PDB entry 4OY3 | X-ray diffraction, 1.20 A resolution | chain A

[Chain A]
Molecule: Aminodeoxyfutalosine nucleosidase
Organism: Helicobacter pylori
Notes: EC 3.2.2.30, 3.2.2.9
UniProt: Q9ZMY2 (MQMTN_HELPJ); residue numbers follow UniProt; this construct covers 2-230
Chain sequence (231 residues; numbered 0 to 230; the number before each row is that of its first residue; numbering starts at 0):
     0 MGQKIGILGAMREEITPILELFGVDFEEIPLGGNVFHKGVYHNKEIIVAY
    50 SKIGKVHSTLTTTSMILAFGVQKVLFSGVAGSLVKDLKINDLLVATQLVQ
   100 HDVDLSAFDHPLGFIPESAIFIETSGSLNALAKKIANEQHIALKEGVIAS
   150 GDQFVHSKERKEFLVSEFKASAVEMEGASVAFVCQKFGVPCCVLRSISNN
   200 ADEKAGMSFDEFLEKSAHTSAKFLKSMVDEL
Not modelled in the structure: 0
Construct notes: initiating methionine (0); expression tag (1); engineered mutation Asn198 (Asp in Q9ZMY2)
Small-molecule neighbours: S-adenosylhomocysteine (SAH): Ala9, Met10, Ile52, Val78, Ala79, Gly80, Leu104, Phe107, His109, Pro115, Gln152, Phe153, Val154, Val172, Glu173, Met174, Glu175, Arg194, Asn198, Ala200, Phe208, Asp209
Curated features (UniProtKB/Swiss-Prot):
  - active site: Glu13 (Proton acceptor)
  - binding site (substrate): Gly80, Val154, Met174, Glu175
Reported in the primary citation:
  - binding site for S-adenosylhomocysteine: Phe107, His109, Asp209
  - mutagenesis - D198N: abolished catalytic activity
  - catalytic residues: Glu13, Glu175, Arg194
  - specificity-determining residues: Phe107, His109
  - mutagenesis - F107A (1.9-fold), H109A (1.4-fold): decreased binding to S-adenosylhomocysteine
  - mutagenesis - F107A, H109A: decreased catalytic activity on S-adenosylhomocysteine

[Summary]
Ligands of chain A: S-adenosylhomocysteine. UniProt lists active-site residue Glu13 and 4 substrate-binding
residues. From the paper: catalytic residues Glu13, Glu175 and Arg194; F107A and H109A reduce binding to
S-adenosylhomocysteine.
Chain A is Aminodeoxyfutalosine nucleosidase (Helicobacter pylori); the structure, Crystal Structure of the
Helicobacter pylori MTAN-D198N mutant with S-Adenosylhomocysteine in the active site, was determined by X-ray
diffraction together with 4P54 and 4OJT from the same study.
